9G9A - chains F and C of the 9 polymer chains in the assembly; structure by electron microscopy, 2.83 A resolution.

# Chain F
Molecule: CRISPR system Cms endoribonuclease Csm3
From: Enterococcus italicus DSM 15952
Notes: EC 3.1.-.-
Reference sequence: E6LHV5 (CSM3_ENTI1); residue numbers follow UniProt; this construct covers 1-214
Chain sequence (214 residues; row label = number of the first residue in the row):
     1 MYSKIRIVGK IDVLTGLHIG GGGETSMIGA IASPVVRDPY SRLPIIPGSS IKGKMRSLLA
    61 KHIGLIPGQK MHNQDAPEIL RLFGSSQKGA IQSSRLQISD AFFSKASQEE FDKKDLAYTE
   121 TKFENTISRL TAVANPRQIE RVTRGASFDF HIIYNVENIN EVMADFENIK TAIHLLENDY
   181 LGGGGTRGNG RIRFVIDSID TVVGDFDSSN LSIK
Not modelled in the structure: 1, 22-32, 128-133, 212-214
Differences from the reference sequence: engineered mutation Ala-32 (Asp in E6LHV5)

# Chain C
Molecule: CRISPR system Cms protein Csm2
From: Enterococcus italicus DSM 15952
Reference sequence: E6LHV6 (CSM2_ENTI1); residues 1-140 here = UniProt positions 1-140
Chain sequence (140 residues; row label = number of the first residue in the row):
     1 MELAKTKTGE MIDLNFARKV VEENKRVKDN RGRQEIVLFN GLTTSKLRNL LELINHVYTK
    61 VYNSDDTTLS EDVRDELEYL KVKFAYESGR EPAVRTFIEK TYVDKLVDVV LKKNTKKIFL
   121 DYCKYFEALV AYAKFYRMGD
Not modelled in the structure: 1-14, 27-37, 65-69, 138-140

# How chain F and chain C interact
Pairs across the interface - 6 pairs, chain F then chain C:
  Arg-37(F) with Tyr-62(C); Asn-63(C)
  Arg-42(F) with Tyr-62(C)
  Asp-115(F) with Lys-60(C); Asp-72(C)
  Tyr-118(F) with Asn-63(C)
Also at the interface, not in a pair above, chain F (7 interface residues in all): Leu-43, Leu-116, Ala-117
Also at the interface, not in a pair above, chain C (5 interface residues in all): Glu-76

# In short
Chain F and chain C form an interface of 7 and 5 residues respectively.
Here chain F is CRISPR system Cms endoribonuclease Csm3 and chain C is CRISPR system Cms protein Csm2, both
from Enterococcus italicus DSM 15952. Entry 9G9A (CryoEM structure of Enterococcus italicus Csm-crRNA (3.2
complex)) was determined by electron microscopy, deposited together with 9G9B, 9G9C, 9G9D, 9G9E, 9G9F, 9G9G
and 4 further entries.
